9EK1 - chains e and g of the 39 polymer chains in the assembly; structure by electron microscopy, 7.30 A resolution (low resolution: residue-level contacts below are approximate; hydrogen-bond / salt-bridge calls are withheld).

Chain e (and g):
Name: Matrix protein p17
From: Human immunodeficiency virus type 1
Notes: chain g of this document is another copy of the same molecule, construct and numbering; everything in this record applies to it too
UniProt: P12497 (POL_HV1N5); residues 1-115 here correspond to UniProt positions 2-116 (UniProt number = residue number + 1)
Amino-acid sequence (115 residues; row label = number of the first residue in the row):
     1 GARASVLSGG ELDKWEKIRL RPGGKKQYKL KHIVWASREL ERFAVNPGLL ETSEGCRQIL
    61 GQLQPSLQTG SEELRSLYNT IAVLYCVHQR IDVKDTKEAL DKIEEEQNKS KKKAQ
Glycans and other covalent adducts: myristic acid (MYR) linked to Gly1
Swiss-Prot annotation at these positions:
  - region: Val6 to Leu30 (Interaction with Gp41), Leu7 to Arg42 (Interaction with host CALM1), Glu11 to Ile18 (Interaction with host AP3D1), Asp13 to His32 (Interaction with membrane phosphatidylinositol 4,5-bisphosphate and RNA), Glu72 to Ser76 (Interaction with membrane phosphatidylinositol 4,5-bisphosphate)
  - motif: Trp15 to Arg21 (Nuclear export signal), Lys25 to Lys31 (Nuclear localization signal)
  - lipidation: Gly1 (N-myristoyl glycine)
From the paper describing this entry:
  - mutagenesis - R19A, E41A, E51A: unchanged growth
  - mutagenesis - R19L: unchanged growth (citing earlier work)
  - mutagenesis - L20K: increased binding to membrane (citing earlier work)

Interface between chain e and chain g:
Contacting residue pairs (10; chain e residue first):
  Glu41(e) with Arg42(g)
  Arg42(e) with Arg42(g)
  Ala44(e) with Arg42(g); Thr69(g); Gly70(g); Leu74(g)
  Val45(e) with Thr69(g)
  Asn46(e) with Thr69(g); Gly70(g)
  Gln62(e) with Thr69(g)
Other interface residues (no listed pair), chain e (8 interface residues in all): Phe43, Leu49
Other interface residues (no listed pair), chain g (8 interface residues in all): Phe43, Gln68, Ser71, Arg75

Overview:
The chain e/chain g interface involves 8 residues from each chain. Myristic acid is covalently linked to
Gly1(e). From the paper: L20K of chain e increases binding to membrane; R19A, E41A and E51A of chain e, among
others, leave growth unchanged.
Both chains are Matrix protein p17 (Human immunodeficiency virus type 1). Entry 9EK1 (HIV-1 mature WT matrix
protein p17 lattice) was determined by electron microscopy together with 9EK2 and 9EK3 from the same study.
